Entry 8ADL (electron microscopy, 2.95 A resolution); this record covers chains Q and V of the 22 polymer chains in the assembly.

== Chain Q ==
Protein: Maintenance of telomere capping protein 5
Organism: Saccharomyces cerevisiae
UniProtKB: Q03897 (WDR59_YEAST); residues 1-1148 here = UniProt positions 1-1148
Sequence (1148 residues; each row starts with the number of its first residue):
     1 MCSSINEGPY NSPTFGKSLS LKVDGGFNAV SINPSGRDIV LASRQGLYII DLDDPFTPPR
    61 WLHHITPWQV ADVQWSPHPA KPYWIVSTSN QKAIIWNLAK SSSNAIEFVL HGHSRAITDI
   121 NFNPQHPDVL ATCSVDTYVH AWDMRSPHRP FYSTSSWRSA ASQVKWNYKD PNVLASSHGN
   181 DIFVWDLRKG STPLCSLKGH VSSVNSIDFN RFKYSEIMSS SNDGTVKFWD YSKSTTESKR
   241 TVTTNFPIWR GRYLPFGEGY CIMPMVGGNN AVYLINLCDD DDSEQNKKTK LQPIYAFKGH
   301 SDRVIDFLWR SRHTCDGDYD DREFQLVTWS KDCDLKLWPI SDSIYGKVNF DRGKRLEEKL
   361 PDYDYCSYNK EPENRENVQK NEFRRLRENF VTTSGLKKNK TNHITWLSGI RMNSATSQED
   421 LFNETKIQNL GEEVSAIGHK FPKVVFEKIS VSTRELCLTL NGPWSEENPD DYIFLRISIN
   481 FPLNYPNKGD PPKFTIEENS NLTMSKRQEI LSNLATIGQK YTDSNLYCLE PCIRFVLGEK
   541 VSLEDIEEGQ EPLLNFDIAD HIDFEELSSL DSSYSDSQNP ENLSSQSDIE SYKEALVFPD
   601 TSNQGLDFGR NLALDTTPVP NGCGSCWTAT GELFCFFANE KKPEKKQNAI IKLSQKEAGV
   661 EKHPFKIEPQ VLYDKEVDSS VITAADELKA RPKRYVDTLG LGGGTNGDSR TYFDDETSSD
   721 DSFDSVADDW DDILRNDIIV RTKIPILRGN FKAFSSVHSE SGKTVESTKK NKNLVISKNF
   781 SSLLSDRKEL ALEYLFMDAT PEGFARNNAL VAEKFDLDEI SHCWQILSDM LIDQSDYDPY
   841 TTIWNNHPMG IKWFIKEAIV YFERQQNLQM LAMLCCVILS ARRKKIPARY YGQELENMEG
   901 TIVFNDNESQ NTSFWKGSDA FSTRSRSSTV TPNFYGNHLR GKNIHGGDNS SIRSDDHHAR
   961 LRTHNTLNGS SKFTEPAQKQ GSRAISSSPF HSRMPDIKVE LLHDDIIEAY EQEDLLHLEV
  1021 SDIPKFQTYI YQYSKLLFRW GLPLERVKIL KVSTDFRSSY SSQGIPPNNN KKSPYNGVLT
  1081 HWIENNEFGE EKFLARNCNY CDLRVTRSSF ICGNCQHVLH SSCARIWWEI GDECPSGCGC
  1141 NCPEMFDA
Unresolved in the structure: 1-7, 281-285, 375-382, 397-399, 414-426, 540-615, 640-771, 884-993, 1062-1072, 1148
Curated features (UniProtKB/Swiss-Prot):
  - modified residue: Ser759 (Phosphoserine)
Ion coordination: Zn2+ site 1: Cys1098, Cys1101, His1120, Cys1123; Zn2+ site 2: Cys1112, Cys1115, Cys1140, Cys1142; Zn2+ site 3: Cys1115, His1117, Cys1134, Cys1138

== Chain V ==
Protein: Nitrogen permease regulator 3
Organism: Saccharomyces cerevisiae
UniProtKB: P38742 (NPR3_YEAST); residue numbers follow UniProt; this construct covers 1-1146
Sequence (1146 residues; each row starts with the number of its first residue):
     1 MDECLPNSCL LGVHLVISTH SGPQIVYHYP PSNTAFLTNN PTKHQHLYGN HANLNKNTST
    61 NKEEKLFNSG STKTASQIAL NESAKSYNTA ITPSMTNTNT NNVTLPPTRS HANTVGSQSS
   121 IPAATNGVGY RKTDIEDTSR TFQYQETESE TSSSGLSDSE LSTDYLDISS DSFSISSSLS
   181 SSSLSSSPSS SSSSSPPQDG LSRTNSSFQS TDSMSPTSPQ MIMENDSISV AESYLDSGTN
   241 NKSRAASKRS QNFFHKLSTK KSTDSKTHSP VRKLKSKPSQ STKKGNKLLK NTSNETDGNA
   301 FTGSCSISSK KSLSSTGEHN QELRNSSLND TPGQSPHHYH HRYHHYHKNA ATSQRNSHTQ
   361 YDVEEEDMEV SAMLQDGKIS MNEIFFEEEN FQDINKILEF DNDFVAEFCS PEREMCNTRF
   421 EFTVDNFCFL GLPIHVDSQG RWRKSKHKNK TRSKRSSSTT TNISRKKSIA SKISSLSENT
   481 LKKVNSGEAD TVYDSNIGHE ASTDTPNLRI NTDVSGNEFE REKEDLGKNM NMFHVCFVMN
   541 PHLIEYNKRI DDMYQFVVTR LSLLLRYVQS KTSYISSECH IILKEKERVL KHSKTYQSIR
   601 GAGNKGKYLY QRILAKSSLA RALTECVDKI QRNEIACLEI NDDKVISLQI PIQNEFEKMP
   661 NFKLQPVLRG SYLTSILNMK FLEKSSLRIE SQNRQNDQAQ FSDTNNNIYR FGNNINSTGH
   721 CGAANVDDGD DNESNYYCDD NDDLLNYALL LLDEPNNIIS SLETFSYQDD IGTIILKHLV
   781 RNIQPNIPLR SYRYLITDLL DNPSSLDDLT TETNSLESSI LRSCALHLMY WRHARIVIPL
   841 SSKYTYIVSP LAPIQGYTID DYKSTSQNDG NVKKMDDREN NKSGSDRVPL IYQNSMLFRS
   901 KFPSLPSLPI FLSLLSTDKP QAYSNIIPSR EHKPVYLNAL AWLIQYGYVT QLLTFINIRV
   961 DKHIKMAVDE DLEKEGFRKT NTARRPSMDY KKTDKKLDDE DGQSRDANAS EACSGKNEGM
  1021 QSNDNNKDVD EKDNENDSRV DDRDDNEIAI ADEEEILHFE YDDPEMQHDY TIILEPERAT
  1081 AIEKRWLYRC IYGQPSDIQI LFNKLLKYFN GKVPMELVII KEEISRHDLK KLLNALDKYL
  1141 IEIHHW
Unresolved in the structure: 1-2, 40-363, 446-524, 686-742, 801-813, 863-887, 976-1058
Curated features (UniProtKB/Swiss-Prot):
  - modified residue (Phosphoserine): Ser76, Ser486, Ser987

== Interface between chain Q and chain V ==
Residue-residue contacts - 27 pairs, chain Q then chain V:
  Asn389(Q) with Tyr1070(V); Thr1071(V), hydrogen bond (backbone-side chain)
  Phe390(Q) with Thr1071(V); Ile1072(V), hydrogen bond (backbone-backbone)
  Val391(Q) with Ile1072(V); Leu1074(V), hydrophobic
  Thr392(Q) with Ile1072(V), hydrogen bond (backbone-backbone); Ile1073(V); Glu1083(V)
  Ser394(Q) with Arg1078(V), hydrogen bond (side chain-backbone); Glu1083(V)
  Gly395(Q) with Leu1074(V); Glu1075(V)
  Leu396(Q) with Leu1074(V), hydrophobic
  Val445(Q) with Arg1078(V)
  Thr459(Q) with Arg1078(V)
  Phe474(Q) with Glu1077(V); Arg1078(V)
  Arg476(Q) with Arg1078(V), hydrogen bond (side chain-backbone); Ala1079(V), hydrogen bond (side chain-backbone); Thr1080(V)
  Glu497(Q) with Thr1080(V); Ala1081(V), hydrogen bond (side chain-backbone)
  Glu498(Q) with Ala1081(V)
  Asn499(Q) with Lys1084(V)
  Ser500(Q) with Tyr1088(V)
  Asn501(Q) with Tyr1088(V)
Also at the interface, not in a pair above, chain Q (19 interface residues in all): Leu386, Glu447, Asn461
Also at the interface, not in a pair above, chain V (16 interface residues in all): Gln1067, Arg1085

== Overview ==
19 residues of chain Q and 16 residues of chain V are in contact, with 7 hydrogen bonds. Polar contacts
include Asn389(Q)-Thr1071(V), Ser394(Q)-Arg1078(V) and Arg476(Q)-Arg1078(V). Cys1098(Q), Cys1101(Q),
His1120(Q) and Cys1123(Q) form the Zn2+ site 1. Cys1112(Q), Cys1115(Q), Cys1140(Q) and Cys1142(Q) coordinate
Zn2+ site 2.
Here chain Q is Maintenance of telomere capping protein 5 and chain V is Nitrogen permease regulator 3, both
from Saccharomyces cerevisiae. Entry 8ADL (Cryo-EM structure of the SEA complex) was determined by electron
microscopy together with 8AE6 from the same study.
